Entry 5L08 (electron microscopy, 4.60 A resolution (low resolution: residue-level contacts below are approximate; hydrogen-bond / salt-bridge calls are withheld)); this record covers chains B and E of the 9 polymer chains in the assembly.

# Chain B (and E)
Molecule: Caspase-8
Source organism: Homo sapiens
Notes: EC 3.4.22.61; chain E of this document is another copy of the same molecule, construct and numbering; everything in this record applies to it too
UniProt: Q14790 (CASP8_HUMAN), isoform Q14790-9; residues 1-184 here correspond to UniProt positions 60-243 (UniProt number = residue number + 59)
Chain sequence (184 residues; each row starts with the number of its first residue):
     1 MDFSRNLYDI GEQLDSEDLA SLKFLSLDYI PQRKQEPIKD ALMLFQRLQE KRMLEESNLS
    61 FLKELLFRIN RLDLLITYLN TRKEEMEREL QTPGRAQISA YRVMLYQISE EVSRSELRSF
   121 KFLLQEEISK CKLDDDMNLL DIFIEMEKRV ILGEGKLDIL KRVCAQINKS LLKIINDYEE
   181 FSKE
Disordered / not traced: 1, 183-184
UniProt features mapped onto this chain:
  - modified residue: Ser129 (Phosphoserine)
What the authors report for this chain:
  - self-association interface (contacts with another copy of this molecule); pairs are residue here / residue on that copy: Leu42-Phe122 (hydrophobic contact), Asp73-Arg52, Leu123-Leu42 (hydrophobic contact)
  - mutagenesis - Y8A: unchanged localization
  - mutagenesis - F122E: abolished localization
  - mutagenesis - F122E, K148D/R149E: abolished signaling
  - mutagenesis - F122E: decreased binding to FADD
  - mutagenesis - Y8A: unchanged binding to FADD
  - mutagenesis - F122E: decreased localization to ASC

# How chain B and chain E interact
Residue-residue contacts (28; chain B residue first):
  Pro31(B) with Glu12(E); Gln13(E)
  Gln32(B) with Gln13(E); Arg71(E); Asp73(E); Leu74(E)
  Arg33(B) with Gln13(E); Leu14(E); Asp15(E)
  Lys34(B) with Glu12(E)
  Glu36(B) with Asp15(E); Ser16(E)
  Lys130(B) with Asn70(E); Gln107(E); Glu110(E)
  Lys132(B) with Ser109(E); Glu110(E); Val112(E)
  Asp134(B) with Arg114(E)
  Glu147(B) with Asp73(E)
  Lys148(B) with Asp18(E); Asn70(E); Arg71(E); Leu72(E); Asp73(E)
  Val150(B) with Leu72(E); Asp73(E); Ile76(E)
Other interface residues (no listed pair), chain B (13 interface residues in all): Ser129, Arg149
Other interface residues (no listed pair), chain E (19 interface residues in all): Glu111, Ser113

# In short
The interface between chain B and chain E involves 13 residues on one side and 19 on the other. The paper
reports that F122E and K148D/R149E of chain B abolish signaling; a self-association interface involving
Leu42(B), Asp73(B) and Leu123(B).
Chain B and chain E are both Caspase-8 (Homo sapiens); the structure, Cryo-EM structure of Casp-8 tDED
filament, was determined by electron microscopy (same publication as 5JQE).
